3QI0 - chain A; structure by X-ray diffraction, 2.80 A resolution.

# Chain A
Molecule: Beta-lactamase inhibitory protein II
Organism: Streptomyces exfoliatus
Reference sequence: O87916 (O87916_STREX); numbering as in UniProt (aligned over 41-311)
Sequence (282 residues; each row starts with the number of its first residue):
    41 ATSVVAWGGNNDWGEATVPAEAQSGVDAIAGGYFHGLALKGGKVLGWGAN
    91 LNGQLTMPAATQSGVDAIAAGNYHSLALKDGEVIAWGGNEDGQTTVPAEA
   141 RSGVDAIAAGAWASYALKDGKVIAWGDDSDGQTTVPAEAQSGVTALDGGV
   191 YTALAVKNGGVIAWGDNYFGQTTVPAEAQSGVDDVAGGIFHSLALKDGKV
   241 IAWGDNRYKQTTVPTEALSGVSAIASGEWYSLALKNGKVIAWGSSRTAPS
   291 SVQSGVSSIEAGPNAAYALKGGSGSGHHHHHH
Not modelled in the structure: 41-42, 311-322
Sequence notes: expression tag (312-322)
Reported in the primary citation:
  - conformationally variable residues (side-chain flip): Tyr208

# In short
The paper reports conformational variability at Tyr208.
Chain A is Beta-lactamase inhibitory protein II (Streptomyces exfoliatus); the structure, Structural,
thermodynamic and kinetic analysis of the picomolar binding affinity interaction of the beta-lactamase
inhibitor protein-II ..., was determined by X-ray diffraction.
